9IP7 - chains A and D; structure by electron microscopy, 3.21 A resolution.

[Chain A]
Name: Epidermal growth factor receptor
From: Homo sapiens
Notes: EC 2.7.10.1
UniProt: P00533 (EGFR_HUMAN); residues 1-621 here correspond to UniProt positions 25-645 (UniProt number = residue number + 24)
Chain sequence (627 residues; numbered 1 to 627; the number before each row is that of its first residue):
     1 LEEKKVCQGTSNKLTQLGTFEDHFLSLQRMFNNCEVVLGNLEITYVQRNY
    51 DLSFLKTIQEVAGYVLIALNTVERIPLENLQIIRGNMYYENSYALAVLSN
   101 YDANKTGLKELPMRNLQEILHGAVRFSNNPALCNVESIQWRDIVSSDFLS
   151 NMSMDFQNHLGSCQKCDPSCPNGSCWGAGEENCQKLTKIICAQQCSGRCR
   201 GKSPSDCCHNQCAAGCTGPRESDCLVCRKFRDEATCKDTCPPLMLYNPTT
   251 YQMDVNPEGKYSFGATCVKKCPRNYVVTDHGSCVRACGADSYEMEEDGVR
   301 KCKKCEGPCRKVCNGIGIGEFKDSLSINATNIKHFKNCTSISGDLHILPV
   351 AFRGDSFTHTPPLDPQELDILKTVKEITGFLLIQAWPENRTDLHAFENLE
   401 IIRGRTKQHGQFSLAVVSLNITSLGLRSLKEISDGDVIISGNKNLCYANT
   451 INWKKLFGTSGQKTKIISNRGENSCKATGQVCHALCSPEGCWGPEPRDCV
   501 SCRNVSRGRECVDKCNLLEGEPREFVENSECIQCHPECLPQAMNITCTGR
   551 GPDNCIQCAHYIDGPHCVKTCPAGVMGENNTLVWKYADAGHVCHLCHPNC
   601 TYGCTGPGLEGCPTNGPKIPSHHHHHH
Disordered / not traced: 1-3, 9-22, 46-51, 70-72, 100-107, 156-172, 190-210, 216-222, 588-627
Construct notes: expression tag (622-627)
UniProt features mapped onto this chain:
  - modified residue: Ser205 (Phosphoserine)
  - glycosylation (N-linked (GlcNAc...) asparagine): Asn32 (complex), Asn49, Asn104, Asn151, Asn172, Asn328, Asn337, Asn389, Asn420, Asn504, Asn544, Asn579, Asn599 (high mannose)
Cystine bridges: Cys7-Cys34, Cys212-Cys224, Cys227-Cys236, Cys240-Cys267, Cys271-Cys283, Cys287-Cys302, Cys305-Cys309, Cys313-Cys338, Cys446-Cys475, Cys482-Cys491, Cys486-Cys499, Cys502-Cys511, Cys515-Cys531, Cys534-Cys547, Cys538-Cys555, Cys558-Cys567
Glycans and other covalent adducts: N-acetylglucosamine (NAG) linked to Asn328, Asn337, Asn420, Asn504

[Chain D]
Name: 528 Fv from HL-type bispecific diabody Ex3
From: synthetic construct
Notes: engineered mutation(s): Y52W
Chain sequence (255 residues; row label = number of the first residue in the row):
   131 DIVMTQSPLSLPVTPGEPASISCRSSQNIVHNNGITYLEWYLQKPGQSPQ
   181 LLIYKVSDRFSGVPDRFSGSGSGTDFTLKISRVEAEDVGVYYCFQGSHIP
   231 PTFGQGTKVEIKRAAAAGGGGSGGGGSGGGGSGGGGSQVQLVQSGAEVKK
   281 PGASVKVSCKASGYTFTSYWMHWVRQAPGQGLEWMGNIWPGSGGTNYAEK
   331 FKNRVTMTRDTSISTAYMELSRLRSDDTAVYYCARSGGPYFFDYWGQGTL
   381 VTVSS
Disordered / not traced: 243-267
Cystine bridges: Cys153-Cys223, Cys289-Cys363

[How chain A and chain D interact]
Residue-residue contacts - 31 pairs, chain A then chain D:
  Leu325(A) with Trp300(D), hydrophobic; Trp319(D), hydrophobic
  Leu348(A) with Trp319(D), hydrophobic
  Pro349(A) with Ser298(D)
  Val350(A) with Ser298(D); Trp319(D), hydrophobic
  Arg353(A) with Ser298(D), hydrogen bond (side chain-backbone); Tyr299(D), hydrogen bond; Gly368(D)
  Gly354(A) with Gly368(D)
  Asp355(A) with Trp300(D), hydrogen bond; Ser366(D), hydrogen bond; Gly368(D), hydrogen bond (backbone-backbone)
  Ser356(A) with Tyr167(D); Ser366(D), hydrogen bond; Gly367(D); Gly368(D), hydrogen bond (backbone-backbone); Pro369(D); Tyr370(D), hydrogen bond (side chain-backbone); Phe371(D), hydrogen bond (side chain-backbone)
  Phe357(A) with His302(D); Trp314(D), hydrophobic; Asn317(D); Asn326(D); Phe371(D), hydrophobic
  His359(A) with His161(D), hydrogen bond; Asn163(D), hydrogen bond (backbone-side chain); Tyr167(D); Gly226(D), hydrogen bond (side chain-backbone); Ser227(D)
  Thr360(A) with Tyr167(D)
Other interface residues (no listed pair), chain A (14 interface residues in all): Thr358, Pro361, Gln384
Other interface residues (no listed pair), chain D (22 interface residues in all): His228, Ile229, Thr297

[In short]
Chain A and chain D form an interface of 14 and 22 residues respectively, with 12 hydrogen bonds. Among the
polar pairs are Arg353(A)-Ser298(D), Arg353(A)-Tyr299(D) and Asp355(A)-Trp300(D). Covalently linked
N-acetylglucosamine: at Asn328(A), Asn337(A), Asn420(A) and Asn504(A).
Here chain A is Epidermal growth factor receptor (Homo sapiens) and chain D is 528 Fv from HL-type bispecific
diabody Ex3 (synthetic construct). Entry 9IP7 (Local refinement structure of sEGFR and 528 Fv (from HL-type
bispecific diabody Ex3) complex) was determined by electron microscopy (same publication as 9IP8, 9IP9, 9IPA,
9IPB, 9IPC, 9IPD and 9IPE).
